2W9H - chain A; structure by X-ray diffraction, 1.48 A resolution.

[Chain A]
Protein: Dihydrofolate reductase
From: Staphylococcus aureus
Notes: EC 1.5.1.3
UniProt: P0A017 (DYR_STAAU); residues 0-158 here correspond to UniProt positions 1-159 (UniProt number = residue number + 1)
Chain sequence (159 residues; row label = number of the first residue in the row; numbering starts at 0):
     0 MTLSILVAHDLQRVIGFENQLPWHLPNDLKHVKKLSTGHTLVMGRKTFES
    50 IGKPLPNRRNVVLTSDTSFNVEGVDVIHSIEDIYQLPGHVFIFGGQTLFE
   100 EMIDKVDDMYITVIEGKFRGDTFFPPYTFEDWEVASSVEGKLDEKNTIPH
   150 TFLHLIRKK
Disordered / not traced: 0
Curated features (UniProtKB/Swiss-Prot):
  - binding site (substrate): Leu5, Val6, Asp27, Ser49, Arg57, Phe92
  - binding site (NADP(+)): Val6, Ala7, Ile14 to Gln19, Gly43 to Thr46, Leu62 to Asp65, Phe92 to Leu97, Glu100, Thr121
Small-molecule neighbours: trimethoprim (TOP): Leu5, Val6, Ala7, Asn18, Gln19, Leu20, Asp27, Leu28, Val31, Ser49, Ile50, Phe92, Phe98, Thr111

[In short]
Ligands of chain A: trimethoprim. UniProt lists 6 substrate-binding residues and 24 NADP+-binding residues.
Chain A is Dihydrofolate reductase (Staphylococcus aureus); the structure, Wild-type Staphylococcus aureus
DHFR in complex with trimethoprim, was determined by X-ray diffraction together with 2W9G, 2W9S and 2W9T from
the same study.
